5MSG - chains B and C of the 6 polymer chains in the assembly; structure by X-ray diffraction, 3.80 A resolution.

== Chain B ==
Protein: RNA-directed RNA polymerase catalytic subunit
From: Influenza B virus
Notes: EC 2.7.7.48
UniProt: Q5V8Y6 (Q5V8Y6_9INFB); residue numbers follow UniProt; this construct covers 1-752
Amino-acid sequence (772 residues; each row starts with the number of its first residue; numbers below 1 keep their minus sign (Gly-8 is residue -8)):
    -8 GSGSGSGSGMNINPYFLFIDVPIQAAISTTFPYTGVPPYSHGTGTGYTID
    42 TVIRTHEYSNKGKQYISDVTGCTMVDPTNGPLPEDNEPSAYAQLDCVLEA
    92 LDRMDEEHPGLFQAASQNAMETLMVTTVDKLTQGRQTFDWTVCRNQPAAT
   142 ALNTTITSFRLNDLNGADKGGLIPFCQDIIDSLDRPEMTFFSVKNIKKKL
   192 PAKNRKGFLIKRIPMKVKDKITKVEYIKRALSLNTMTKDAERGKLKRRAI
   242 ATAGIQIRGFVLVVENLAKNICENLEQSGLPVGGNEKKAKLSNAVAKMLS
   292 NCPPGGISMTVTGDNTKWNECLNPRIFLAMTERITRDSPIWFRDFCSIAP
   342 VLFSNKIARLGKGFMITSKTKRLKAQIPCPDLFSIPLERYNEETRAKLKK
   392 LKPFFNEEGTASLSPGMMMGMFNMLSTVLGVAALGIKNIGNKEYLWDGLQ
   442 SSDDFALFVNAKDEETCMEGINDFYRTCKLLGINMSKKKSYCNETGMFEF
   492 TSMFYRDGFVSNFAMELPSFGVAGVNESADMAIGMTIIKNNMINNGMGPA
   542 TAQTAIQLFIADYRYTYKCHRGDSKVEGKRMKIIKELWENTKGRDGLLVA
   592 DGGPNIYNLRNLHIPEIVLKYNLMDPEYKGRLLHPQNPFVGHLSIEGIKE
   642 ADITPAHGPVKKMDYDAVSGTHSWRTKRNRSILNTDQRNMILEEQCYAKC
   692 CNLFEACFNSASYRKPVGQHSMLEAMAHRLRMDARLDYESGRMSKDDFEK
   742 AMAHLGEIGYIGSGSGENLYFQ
Not modelled in the structure: -8 to -1, 646-649, 750-763
Sequence notes: expression tag (-8 to 0, 753-763)
What the authors report for this chain:
  - conformationally variable residues (loop rearrangement, order/disorder transition, side-chain flip): Met227, Met409 to Met410, Pro646 to Gly649

== Chain C ==
Protein: Polymerase basic protein 2
From: Influenza B virus
UniProt: Q5V8X3 (Q5V8X3_9INFB); numbering as in UniProt (aligned over 1-770)
Amino-acid sequence (798 residues; each row starts with the number of its first residue; numbers below 1 keep their minus sign (Gly-8 is residue -8)):
    -8 GSGSGSGSGMTLAKIELLKQLLRDNEAKTVLKQTTVDQYNIIRKFNTSRI
    42 EKNPSLRMKWAMCSNFPLALTKGDMANRIPLEYKGIQLKTNAEDIGTKGQ
    92 MCSIAAVTWWNTYGPIGDTEGFERVYESFFLRKMRLDNATWGRITFGPVE
   142 RVRKRVLLNPLTKEMPPDEASNVIMEILFPKEAGIPRESTWIHRELIKEK
   192 REKLKGTMITPIVLAYMLERELVARRRFLPVAGATSAEFIEMLHCLQGEN
   242 WRQIYHPGGNKLTESRSQSMIVACRKIIRRSIVASNPLELAVEIANKTVI
   292 DTEPLKSCLAAIDGGDVACDIIRAALGLKIRQRQRFGRLELKRISGRGFK
   342 NDEEILIGNGTIQKIGIWDGEEEFHVRCGECRGILKKSKMKLEKLLINSA
   392 KKEDMRDLIILCMVFSQDTRMFQGVRGEINFLNRAGQLLSPMYQLQRYFL
   442 NRSNDLFDQWGYEESPKASELHGINESMNASDYTLKGVVVTRNVIDDFSS
   492 TETEKVSITKNLSLIKRTGEVIMGANDVSELESQAQLMITYDTPKMWEMG
   542 TTKELVQNTYQWVLKNLVTLKAQFLLGKEDMFQWDAFEAFESIIPQKMAG
   592 QYSGFARAVLKQMRDQEVMKTDQFIKLLPFCFSPPKLRSNGEPYQFLKLV
   642 LKGGGENFIEVRKGSPLFSYNPQTEVLTICGRMMSLKGKIEDEERNRSMG
   692 NAVLAGFLVSGKYDPDLGDFKTIEELEKLKPGEKANILLYQGKPVKVVKR
   742 KRYSALSNDISQGIKRQRMTVESMGWALSGWSHPQFEKGSGSENLYFQ
Not modelled in the structure: -8 to -1, 486-495, 741-789
Sequence notes: expression tag (-8 to 0, 771-789)
What the authors report for this chain:
  - conformationally variable residues (side-chain flip): Arg40, Lys43

== Interface between chain B and chain C ==
Residue-residue contacts - 265 pairs, chain B then chain C:
  Pro13(B) - Met674(C)
  Tyr30(B) - Asn44(C)  hydrogen bond
  Gly101(B) - Glu419(C)
  Ala105(B) - Glu419(C)
  Asp120(B) - Asn31(C)
  Thr123(B) - Lys35(C)  hydrogen bond
  Arg126(B) - Ile41(C)
  Gln127(B) - Arg40(C)
  Gln127(B) - Ile41(C)
  Pro138(B) - Ser39(C)
  Ala140(B) - Lys35(C)
  Thr141(B) - Phe36(C)
  Thr141(B) - Asn37(C)
  Leu143(B) - Ile32(C)  hydrophobic
  Asn144(B) - Phe36(C)
  Ile147(B) - Ile32(C)  hydrophobic
  Arg151(B) - Gln24(C)  hydrogen bond (side chain-backbone)
  Arg151(B) - Gln29(C)  hydrogen bond
  Ala158(B) - Gln29(C)
  Asp159(B) - Thr26(C)
  Asp159(B) - Gln29(C)
  Lys160(B) - Asp28(C)
  Gly161(B) - Asp28(C)
  Asp230(B) - Lys43(C)
  Glu264(B) - Arg425(C)  salt bridge
  Pro272(B) - Arg425(C)
  Val273(B) - Arg425(C)
  Asn276(B) - Arg144(C)  hydrogen bond
  Asn276(B) - Phe219(C)  hydrogen bond (side chain-backbone)
  Asn276(B) - Leu220(C)
  Glu277(B) - Arg146(C)  salt bridge
  Glu277(B) - Phe219(C)
  Glu277(B) - Arg425(C)  salt bridge
  Glu277(B) - Ala426(C)
  Lys279(B) - Arg144(C)
  Ala280(B) - Arg144(C)
  Lys281(B) - Arg425(C)
  Lys281(B) - Ala426(C)
  Asn284(B) - Gly427(C)  hydrogen bond (side chain-backbone)
  Ala287(B) - Glu647(C)
  Leu290(B) - Phe649(C)  hydrophobic
  Ser291(B) - Gly646(C)
  Pro295(B) - Leu638(C)  hydrophobic
  Gly296(B) - Leu638(C)
  Ile298(B) - Gln732(C)
  Glu455(B) - Gln732(C)
  Glu485(B) - Lys654(C)  salt bridge
  Glu485(B) - Gln732(C)
  Val513(B) - Ser46(C)
  Val513(B) - Lys50(C)
  Ala514(B) - Pro45(C)
  Ala514(B) - Ser46(C)  hydrogen bond (backbone-backbone)
  Gly515(B) - Pro45(C)
  Gly515(B) - Met49(C)
  Val516(B) - Met49(C)
  Lys530(B) - Glu232(C)
  Lys530(B) - His235(C)
  Met533(B) - His235(C)
  Ile534(B) - Arg142(C)  hydrogen bond (backbone-side chain)
  Ile534(B) - Pro221(C)
  Ile534(B) - Leu234(C)  hydrophobic
  Ile534(B) - His235(C)
  Asn535(B) - Leu220(C)
  Asp553(B) - Lys50(C)  salt bridge
  Thr557(B) - Lys50(C)  hydrogen bond
  Thr557(B) - Met53(C)
  Tyr558(B) - Met49(C)
  Tyr558(B) - Met53(C)  hydrophobic
  Tyr558(B) - Ile95(C)
  Lys559(B) - Met53(C)
  Lys559(B) - Cys54(C)
  Lys570(B) - Asn56(C)  hydrogen bond
  Arg571(B) - Ile95(C)  hydrogen bond (side chain-backbone)
  Arg571(B) - Val98(C)
  Arg571(B) - Thr99(C)  hydrogen bond
  Lys573(B) - Lys75(C)
  Lys573(B) - Ile77(C)
  Ile574(B) - Ala96(C)  hydrophobic
  Ile574(B) - Thr99(C)
  Ile574(B) - Thr103(C)
  Ile575(B) - Thr99(C)
  Glu577(B) - Tyr74(C)  hydrogen bond
  Glu577(B) - Lys75(C)  salt bridge
  Glu577(B) - Tyr104(C)  hydrogen bond
  Leu578(B) - Thr103(C)
  Asn581(B) - Thr103(C)
  Asn581(B) - Tyr104(C)  hydrogen bond
  Asp592(B) - Asn102(C)  hydrogen bond
  Leu600(B) - His235(C)  hydrogen bond (backbone-side chain)
  Leu600(B) - Cys236(C)  hydrogen bond (backbone-side chain)
  Arg601(B) - Leu127(C)
  Arg601(B) - Trp132(C)
  Arg601(B) - Met233(C)
  Arg601(B) - His235(C)
  Arg601(B) - Cys236(C)
  Asn602(B) - Leu127(C)
  His604(B) - Arg123(C)  hydrogen bond (backbone-side chain)
  His604(B) - Glu232(C)  salt bridge
  His604(B) - Met233(C)
  Ile605(B) - Leu127(C)  hydrophobic
  Val609(B) - Phe120(C)  hydrophobic
  Val609(B) - Phe121(C)  hydrophobic
  Leu610(B) - Lys124(C)  hydrogen bond (backbone-side chain)
  Tyr612(B) - Thr110(C)
  Tyr612(B) - Phe113(C)  hydrophobic
  Tyr612(B) - Glu114(C)
  Tyr612(B) - Phe121(C)  hydrophobic
  Asn613(B) - Lys124(C)  hydrogen bond
  Glu618(B) - Ile107(C)
  Lys620(B) - Thr110(C)
  Gly621(B) - Gly108(C)  hydrogen bond (backbone-backbone)
  Gly621(B) - Thr110(C)
  Arg622(B) - Trp101(C)  hydrogen bond (backbone-side chain)
  Arg622(B) - Asn102(C)
  Arg622(B) - Thr103(C)  hydrogen bond (side chain-backbone)
  Arg622(B) - Gly105(C)  hydrogen bond (side chain-backbone)
  Arg622(B) - Pro106(C)
  Arg622(B) - Ile107(C)
  Leu623(B) - Asn102(C)
  Leu624(B) - Phe113(C)  hydrophobic
  His625(B) - Trp101(C)
  His625(B) - Pro106(C)
  His625(B) - Gly108(C)
  Pro626(B) - Asp109(C)
  Pro626(B) - Met199(C)  hydrophobic
  Gln627(B) - Met66(C)
  Asn628(B) - Trp101(C)
  Pro629(B) - Leu61(C)  hydrophobic
  Pro629(B) - Thr62(C)  hydrogen bond (backbone-side chain)
  Pro629(B) - Ala67(C)  hydrophobic
  Pro629(B) - Ile70(C)  hydrophobic
  Pro629(B) - Trp101(C)
  Phe630(B) - Leu61(C)  hydrophobic
  Phe630(B) - Ile70(C)  hydrophobic
  Phe630(B) - Ala97(C)
  Phe630(B) - Val98(C)  hydrophobic
  Phe630(B) - Trp101(C)  hydrophobic
  Gly632(B) - Thr62(C)
  Leu634(B) - Val204(C)  hydrophobic
  Ile636(B) - Ile203(C)
  Ile639(B) - Tyr207(C)  hydrophobic
  Lys640(B) - Tyr207(C)
  Lys640(B) - Arg216(C)
  Asp655(B) - Arg216(C)  salt bridge
  Asp655(B) - Arg218(C)  salt bridge
  Tyr656(B) - Tyr207(C)
  Asp657(B) - Phe120(C)
  Asp657(B) - Arg123(C)  salt bridge
  Asp657(B) - Tyr207(C)  hydrogen bond
  Asp657(B) - Arg211(C)  salt bridge
  Asp657(B) - Arg216(C)  salt bridge
  Val659(B) - Phe113(C)  hydrophobic
  Val659(B) - Tyr117(C)
  Ser660(B) - Tyr117(C)  hydrogen bond (backbone-side chain)
  Thr662(B) - Trp101(C)
  Thr662(B) - Asn102(C)  hydrogen bond
  His663(B) - Val98(C)
  His663(B) - Asn102(C)  hydrogen bond
  Trp665(B) - Met49(C)  hydrophobic
  Trp665(B) - Leu59(C)  hydrophobic
  Trp665(B) - Val98(C)
  Arg666(B) - Leu59(C)
  Arg666(B) - Ala60(C)  hydrogen bond (backbone-backbone)
  Arg666(B) - Thr62(C)  hydrogen bond
  Arg666(B) - Thr88(C)
  Thr667(B) - Pro58(C)
  Thr667(B) - Ala60(C)
  Lys668(B) - Phe57(C)
  Lys668(B) - Pro58(C)  hydrogen bond (backbone-backbone)
  Lys668(B) - Ala60(C)
  Lys668(B) - Asp85(C)
  Lys668(B) - Met92(C)
  Arg669(B) - Thr38(C)  hydrogen bond
  Arg669(B) - Ser39(C)
  Arg669(B) - Asp85(C)  hydrogen bond (backbone-side chain)
  Arg669(B) - Ile86(C)
  Arg669(B) - Gly87(C)
  Arg671(B) - Glu84(C)  hydrogen bond (side chain-backbone)
  Arg671(B) - Ile86(C)
  Arg671(B) - Met92(C)
  Met681(B) - Thr38(C)
  Ile682(B) - Ile86(C)  hydrophobic
  Glu684(B) - Phe36(C)
  Glu685(B) - Phe36(C)
  Glu685(B) - Asn37(C)
  Glu685(B) - Thr38(C)  hydrogen bond (side chain-backbone)
  Glu685(B) - Gly87(C)
  Gln686(B) - Ile86(C)  hydrogen bond (side chain-backbone)
  Gln686(B) - Lys89(C)
  Cys687(B) - Glu17(C)
  Cys687(B) - Ala18(C)  hydrophobic
  Tyr688(B) - Val21(C)  hydrophobic
  Tyr688(B) - Ile33(C)
  Tyr688(B) - Phe36(C)  hydrophobic
  Lys690(B) - Leu12(C)
  Cys691(B) - Ala18(C)
  Cys691(B) - Val21(C)  hydrophobic
  Cys691(B) - Leu22(C)  hydrophobic
  Cys692(B) - Tyr30(C)  hydrophobic
  Cys692(B) - Ile33(C)  hydrophobic
  Cys692(B) - Arg34(C)
  Asn693(B) - Arg34(C)  hydrogen bond
  Leu694(B) - Leu8(C)  hydrophobic
  Leu694(B) - Leu9(C)  hydrophobic
  Leu694(B) - Leu12(C)  hydrophobic
  Phe695(B) - Val27(C)  hydrophobic
  Phe695(B) - Tyr30(C)  hydrophobic
  Glu696(B) - Tyr30(C)  hydrogen bond
  Glu696(B) - Arg34(C)  salt bridge
  Ala697(B) - Lys5(C)  hydrogen bond (backbone-side chain)
  Phe699(B) - Glu173(C)
  Asn700(B) - Phe170(C)
  Asn700(B) - Glu173(C)  hydrogen bond (backbone-side chain)
  Ser701(B) - Met166(C)
  Ser701(B) - Phe170(C)
  Ser701(B) - Glu173(C)  hydrogen bond
  Ala702(B) - Tyr30(C)  hydrogen bond (backbone-side chain)
  Ser703(B) - Ile203(C)
  Tyr704(B) - Ser162(C)  hydrogen bond
  Tyr704(B) - Ile165(C)
  Tyr704(B) - Ile203(C)
  Tyr704(B) - Ala206(C)  hydrophobic
  Tyr704(B) - Glu210(C)  hydrogen bond
  Arg705(B) - Ser162(C)  hydrogen bond
  Arg705(B) - Asn163(C)  hydrogen bond
  Arg705(B) - Met166(C)
  Lys706(B) - Asn31(C)
  Pro707(B) - Val27(C)
  Pro707(B) - Tyr30(C)
  Pro707(B) - Asn31(C)
  Val708(B) - Val27(C)
  Val708(B) - Asp28(C)
  Gly709(B) - Thr26(C)
  Gly709(B) - Val27(C)  hydrogen bond (backbone-backbone)
  Gly709(B) - Asp28(C)  hydrogen bond (backbone-backbone)
  Gln710(B) - Thr26(C)
  Gln710(B) - Asp28(C)
  His711(B) - Thr26(C)
  His711(B) - Val27(C)  hydrogen bond (backbone-backbone)
  Ser712(B) - Leu22(C)  hydrogen bond (side chain-backbone)
  Ser712(B) - Lys23(C)  hydrogen bond (side chain-backbone)
  Ser712(B) - Thr25(C)
  Ser712(B) - Val27(C)
  Met713(B) - Leu22(C)
  Met713(B) - Thr25(C)  hydrogen bond (backbone-backbone)
  Leu714(B) - Leu13(C)  hydrophobic
  Leu714(B) - Leu22(C)  hydrogen bond (backbone-backbone)
  Ala716(B) - Val27(C)  hydrophobic
  Met717(B) - Leu9(C)  hydrophobic
  Met717(B) - Leu22(C)  hydrophobic
  Arg720(B) - Lys172(C)
  Arg720(B) - Glu173(C)  salt bridge
  Leu721(B) - Lys5(C)
  Leu721(B) - Ile6(C)  hydrophobic
  Leu721(B) - Leu9(C)  hydrophobic
  Asp724(B) - Thr2(C)
  Ala725(B) - Thr2(C)
  Asp728(B) - Thr2(C)  hydrogen bond
  Asp738(B) - Leu3(C)
  His745(B) - Ile6(C)
  His745(B) - Glu7(C)  salt bridge
  His745(B) - Lys10(C)  hydrogen bond
  Glu748(B) - Lys10(C)  salt bridge
  Ile749(B) - Leu9(C)  hydrophobic
  Ile749(B) - Leu13(C)  hydrophobic
Also at the interface, not in a pair above, chain B (163 interface residues in all): Pro100, Val119, Lys260, Lys288, Asp498, Asn517, Glu518, Pro540, Pro606, Ile608, Pro617, Tyr619, Val631, Ser635, Ala658, Asn670, Ile673, Leu674, Ala689, Cys698, Arg733, Lys741, Ala742, Leu746
Also at the interface, not in a pair above, chain C (131 interface residues in all): Gly0, Ser55, Ala83, Trp100, Trp242, Gln428, Lys639, Pro657

== Summary ==
The interface between chain B and chain C involves 163 residues on one side and 131 on the other; the contacts
include 58 hydrogen bonds and 16 salt bridges. Among the polar pairs are Glu264(B)-Arg425(C),
Glu277(B)-Arg146(C) and Glu277(B)-Arg425(C). From the paper: conformational variability at Met227(B),
Met409(B) and Arg40(C) among others.
Chain B is RNA-directed RNA polymerase catalytic subunit and chain C is Polymerase basic protein 2, both from
Influenza B virus; the structure, Influenza B polymerase bound to vRNA promoter and capped RNA primer, was
determined by X-ray diffraction.
